3AFA - chains D and J of the 10 polymer chains in the assembly; structure by X-ray diffraction, 2.50 A resolution.

Chain D:
Name: Histone H2B type 1-J
Organism: Homo sapiens
Reference sequence: P06899 (H2B1J_HUMAN); residues 0-125 here correspond to UniProt positions 1-126 (UniProt number = residue number + 1)
Sequence (129 residues; each row starts with the number of its first residue; numbers below 1 keep their minus sign (Gly-3 is residue -3)):
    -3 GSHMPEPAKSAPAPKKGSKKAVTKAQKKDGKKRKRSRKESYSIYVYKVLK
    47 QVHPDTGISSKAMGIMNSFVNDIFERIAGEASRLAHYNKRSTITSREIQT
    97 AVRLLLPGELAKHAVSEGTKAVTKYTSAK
Unresolved in the structure: -3 to 29
Construct notes: expression tag (-3 to -1)
Bound ions: Mn2+ near Val48 (its only coordinating residue here)
UniProt features mapped onto this chain:
  - modified residue: Pro1 (N-acetylproline), Glu2 (ADP-ribosyl glutamic acid), Lys5 (N6-(2-hydroxyisobutyryl)lysine), Ser6 (ADP-ribosylserine), Lys11 (N6-(beta-hydroxybutyryl)lysine), Lys12 (N6-(2-hydroxyisobutyryl)lysine), Ser14 (Phosphoserine), Lys15 (N6-acetyllysine), Lys16 (N6-(beta-hydroxybutyryl)lysine), Lys20 (N6-(2-hydroxyisobutyryl)lysine), Lys23 (N6-(2-hydroxyisobutyryl)lysine), Lys24 (N6-(2-hydroxyisobutyryl)lysine), Lys34 (N6-(2-hydroxyisobutyryl)lysine), Glu35 (PolyADP-ribosyl glutamic acid), Ser36 (Phosphoserine), Lys43 (N6-(2-hydroxyisobutyryl)lysine), Lys46 (N6-(2-hydroxyisobutyryl)lysine), Lys57 (N6,N6-dimethyllysine), Arg79 (Dimethylated arginine), Lys85 (N6,N6,N6-trimethyllysine) and 6 more in UniProt
  - glycosylation: Ser112 (O-linked (GlcNAc) serine)
  - cross-link (Glycyl lysine isopeptide (Lys-Gly)): Lys5 (interchain with G-Cter in SUMO2), Lys20 (interchain with G-Cter in SUMO2), Lys34 (interchain with G-Cter in ubiquitin), Lys120 (interchain with G-Cter in ubiquitin)

Chain J:
Molecule: 146-nt DNA strand
Sequence (146 nucleotides; row label = number of the first residue in the row):
   147 ATCAATATCCACCTGCAGATTCTACCAAAAGTGTATTTGGAAACTGCTCC
   197 ATCAAAAGGCATGTTCAGCTGAATTCAGCTGAACATGCCTTTTGATGGAG
   247 CAGTTTCCAAATACACTTTTGGTAGAATCTGCAGGTGGATATTGAT
Bound ions: Mn2+ site 1 near DG217 (its only coordinating residue here); Mn2+ site 2 near DG267 (its only coordinating residue here); Mn2+ site 3 near DG280 (its only coordinating residue here)

How chain D and chain J interact:
Pairs across the interface (12; chain D residue first):
  Lys30(D) - DG192(J)  phosphate contact
  Lys30(D) - DC193(J)  salt bridge to the phosphate
  Arg31(D) - DA270(J)  hydrogen bond to the phosphate
  Arg31(D) - DG271(J)  salt bridge to the phosphate
  Arg33(D) - DT269(J)  phosphate contact
  Arg33(D) - DA270(J)  phosphate contact
  Lys34(D) - DT269(J)  phosphate contact
  Lys34(D) - DA270(J)  hydrogen bond to the phosphate
  Glu35(D) - DT269(J)  phosphate contact
  Ser36(D) - DT269(J)  hydrogen bond to the phosphate
  Ile39(D) - DT269(J)  base contact
  Tyr40(D) - DG268(J)  hydrogen bond to the phosphate
Also at the interface, not in a pair above, chain D (9 interface residues in all): Ser32

Overview:
9 residues of chain D face 6 of chain J across their interface; the contacts include 4 hydrogen bonds and 2
salt bridges. Among the polar pairs are Arg31(D)-DA270(J), Lys34(D)-DA270(J) and Ser36(D)-DT269(J).
Chain D is Histone H2B type 1-J (Homo sapiens) and chain J is a 146-nt DNA strand; the structure, The human
nucleosome structure, was determined by X-ray diffraction, deposited together with 3A6N.
